PDB entry 2A9C | X-ray diffraction, 2.50 A resolution | chains A and B

[Chain A (and B)]
Protein: Sulfite Oxidase
Organism: Gallus gallus
Notes: EC 1.8.3.1; fragment: Catalytic core domain and C terminal dimerization domain; chain B of this document is another copy of the same molecule, construct and numbering; everything in this record applies to it too
UniProt: P07850 (SUOX_CHICK); residue numbers follow UniProt; this construct covers 95-466
Chain sequence (372 residues; each row starts with the number of its first residue):
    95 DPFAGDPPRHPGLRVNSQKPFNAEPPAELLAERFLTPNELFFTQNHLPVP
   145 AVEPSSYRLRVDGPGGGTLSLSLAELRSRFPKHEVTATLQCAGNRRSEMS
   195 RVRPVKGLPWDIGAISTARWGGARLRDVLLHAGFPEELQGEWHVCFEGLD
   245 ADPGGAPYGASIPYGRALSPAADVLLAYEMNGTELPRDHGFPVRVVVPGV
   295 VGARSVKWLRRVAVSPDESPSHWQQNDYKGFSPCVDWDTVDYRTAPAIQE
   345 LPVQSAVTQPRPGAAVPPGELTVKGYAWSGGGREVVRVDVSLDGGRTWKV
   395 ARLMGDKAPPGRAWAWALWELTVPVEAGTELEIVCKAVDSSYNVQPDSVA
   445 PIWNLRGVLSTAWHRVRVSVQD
Unresolved in the structure: 95-107
Sequence notes: engineered mutation Gln138 (Arg in P07850)
Ion coordination: Mo ion: Cys185 (together with MTE)
Residues lining bound ligands: MTE (phosphonic acidmono-(2-amino-5,6-dimercapto-4-oxo-3,7,8a,9,10,10a-hexahydro-4H-8-oxa-1,3,9,10-tetraaza-anthracen-7-ylmethyl)ester): Phe135, Phe136, Thr137, Gln138, Asn139, His140, Leu141, Cys185, Gly242, Asp244, Tyr252, Asp282, His283, Arg288, Gly296, Ala297, Ser299, Val300, Lys301, Trp302, Tyr322
UniProt features mapped onto this chain:
  - binding site (Mo-molybdopterin): Phe136, Thr137, Asn139, His140, Cys185, Asp244, His283, Arg288, Ser299 to Lys301

[How chain A and chain B interact]
Contacting residue pairs - 62 pairs, chain A then chain B:
  Glu235(A) - Lys401(B)  salt bridge
  Glu235(A) - Pro404(B)
  Lys323(A) - Tyr436(B)
  Gly324(A) - Tyr436(B)  hydrogen bond (backbone-side chain)
  Phe325(A) - Arg381(B)
  Ser326(A) - Arg381(B)
  Ser326(A) - Asp383(B)  hydrogen bond
  Ser326(A) - Val394(B)
  Pro327(A) - Asp383(B)
  Pro327(A) - Trp392(B)
  Cys328(A) - Trp392(B)  hydrogen bond (side chain-backbone)
  Ala339(A) - Tyr436(B)
  Pro340(A) - Val380(B)  hydrophobic
  Pro340(A) - Tyr436(B)  hydrogen bond (backbone-side chain)
  Ile342(A) - Tyr436(B)  hydrophobic
  Glu344(A) - Ser435(B)
  Leu345(A) - Ser435(B)
  Pro346(A) - Ser435(B)
  Pro346(A) - Tyr436(B)
  Pro346(A) - Asn437(B)
  Val347(A) - Asn437(B)
  Arg377(A) - Arg377(B)
  Arg377(A) - Ser435(B)  hydrogen bond
  Val380(A) - Pro340(B)  hydrophobic
  Arg381(A) - Gly324(B)
  Arg381(A) - Phe325(B)
  Arg381(A) - Ser326(B)
  Asp383(A) - Ser326(B)  hydrogen bond
  Asp383(A) - Pro327(B)
  Trp392(A) - Pro327(B)
  Trp392(A) - Cys328(B)
  Val394(A) - Ser326(B)
  Lys401(A) - Glu235(B)  salt bridge
  Pro404(A) - Glu235(B)
  Lys430(A) - Pro445(B)  hydrogen bond (side chain-backbone)
  Ser435(A) - Glu344(B)
  Ser435(A) - Leu345(B)  hydrogen bond (side chain-backbone)
  Ser435(A) - Pro346(B)
  Ser435(A) - Arg377(B)  hydrogen bond
  Tyr436(A) - Gly324(B)  hydrogen bond (side chain-backbone)
  Tyr436(A) - Ala339(B)
  Tyr436(A) - Pro340(B)  hydrogen bond (side chain-backbone)
  Tyr436(A) - Ile342(B)  hydrophobic
  Tyr436(A) - Pro346(B)
  Tyr436(A) - Leu453(B)  hydrophobic
  Asn437(A) - Pro346(B)
  Asn437(A) - Val347(B)
  Asn437(A) - Arg377(B)
  Asn437(A) - Asn437(B)
  Val438(A) - Pro440(B)
  Pro440(A) - Val438(B)  hydrophobic
  Pro440(A) - Pro440(B)  hydrophobic
  Pro440(A) - Asp441(B)
  Asp441(A) - Pro440(B)
  Asp441(A) - Asp441(B)  hydrogen bond (side chain-backbone)
  Asp441(A) - Ser442(B)  hydrogen bond
  Ser442(A) - Asp441(B)  hydrogen bond
  Pro445(A) - Lys430(B)  hydrogen bond (backbone-side chain)
  Pro445(A) - Asp441(B)
  Pro445(A) - Trp457(B)  hydrophobic
  Leu453(A) - Tyr436(B)  hydrophobic
  Trp457(A) - Pro445(B)  hydrophobic
Interface residues without a listed pair, chain A (36 interface residues in all): Ala341, Gln439, Ile446
Interface residues without a listed pair, chain B (36 interface residues in all): Lys323, Ser434, Gln439, Ile446

[Summary]
The chain A/chain B interface involves 36 residues from each chain; the contacts include 15 hydrogen bonds and
2 salt bridges. Polar pairs include Glu235(A)-Lys401(B), Gly324(A)-Tyr436(B) and Ser326(A)-Asp383(B). Chain A
binds compound MTE. UniProt lists 11 Mo-molybdopterin-binding residues on chain A.
Both chains are Sulfite Oxidase (Gallus gallus). Entry 2A9C (Crystal structure of R138Q mutant of recombinant
chicken sulfite oxidase with the bound product, sulfate, at ...) was determined by X-ray diffraction (same
publication as 2A99, 2A9A, 2A9B and 2A9D).
